1JGY - chains L and H of the 3 polymer chains in the assembly; structure by X-ray diffraction, 2.70 A resolution.

Chain L:
Protein: Photosynthetic Reaction Center L Subunit
Organism: Rhodobacter sphaeroides
UniProt: P02954 (RCEL_RHOSH); residues 1-281 here = UniProt positions 1-281
Sequence (281 residues; each row starts with the number of its first residue):
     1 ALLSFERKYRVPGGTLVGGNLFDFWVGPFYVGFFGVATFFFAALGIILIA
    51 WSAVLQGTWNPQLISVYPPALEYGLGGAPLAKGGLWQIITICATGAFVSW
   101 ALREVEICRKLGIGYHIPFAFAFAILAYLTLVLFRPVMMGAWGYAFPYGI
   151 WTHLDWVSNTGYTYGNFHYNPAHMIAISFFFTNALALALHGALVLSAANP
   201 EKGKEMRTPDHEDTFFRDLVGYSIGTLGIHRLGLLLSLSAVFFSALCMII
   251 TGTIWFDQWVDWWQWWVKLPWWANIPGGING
Bound ions: bacteriochlorophyll a Mg site 1 near His153 (its only coordinating residue here); bacteriochlorophyll a Mg site 2 near His173 (its only coordinating residue here); Fe ion: His190, His230 (shared with 3 residues of chain M)
Residues lining bound ligands:
  - bacteriochlorophyll a (BCL), molecule 1: Ile46, Ile49, Phe97, Tyr128, Leu131, Phe146, Ile150, His153, Leu154, Trp156, Val157
  - bacteriochlorophyll a (BCL), molecule 2: Phe97, Phe121, Ala124, Ile125, Ala127, Tyr128, Leu131, Trp156, Val157, Ser158, Thr160, Gly161, Tyr162, Asn166, Phe167, His168, His173, Ala176, Ile177, Phe180, Phe181, Val241, Ser244, Ala245, Cys247, Met248
  - bacteriochlorophyll a (BCL), molecule 3: Val157, Tyr162, His168, Phe181
  - bacteriochlorophyll a (BCL), molecule 4: His168, Met174, Ile177, Ser178, Phe181, Thr182
  - bacteriopheophytin a (BPH), molecule 1: Phe41, Ala42, Gly45, Ile46, Ile49, Ala93, Ala96, Phe97, Trp100, Glu104, Ile117, Ala120, Phe121, Phe123, Ala124, Tyr128, Phe146, Pro147, Tyr148, Gly149, Ile150, His153, Phe180, Leu238, Val241
  - bacteriopheophytin a (BPH), molecule 2: Phe181, Ala184, Leu185, Ala188, Leu189, Phe216, Leu219, Val220
  - ubiquinone-10 (U10): Val26, Phe29, Gly35, Thr38, Phe39, Trp100

Chain H:
Protein: Photosynthetic Reaction Center H Subunit
Organism: Rhodobacter sphaeroides
UniProt: P11846 (RCEH_RHOSH); residues 1-260 here = UniProt positions 1-260
Sequence (260 residues; each row starts with the number of its first residue):
     1 MVGVTAFGNFDLASLAIYSFWIFLAGLIYYLQTENMREGYPLENEDGTPA
    51 ANQGPFPLPKPKTFILPHGRGTLTVPGPESEDRPIALARTAVSEGFPHAP
   101 TGDPMKDGVGPASWVARRDLPELDGHGHNKIKPMKAAAGFHVSAGKNPIG
   151 LPVRGCDLEIAGKVVDIWVDIPEQMARFLEVELKDGSTRLLPMQMVKVQS
   201 NRVHVNALSSDLFAGIPTIKSPTEVTLLEEDKICGYVAGGLMYAAPKRKS
   251 VVAAMLAEYA
Unresolved in the structure: 1-10, 251-260

How chain L and chain H interact:
Residue-residue contacts - 63 pairs, chain L then chain H:
  Ala1(L) - Glu43(H)  hydrogen bond (backbone-backbone)
  Ala1(L) - Ala50(H)
  Leu2(L) - Leu42(H)
  Leu2(L) - Glu43(H)  hydrogen bond (backbone-backbone)
  Leu2(L) - Glu45(H)
  Leu3(L) - Gly39(H)
  Leu3(L) - Tyr40(H)  hydrophobic
  Leu3(L) - Leu42(H)  hydrophobic
  Ser4(L) - Gly39(H)  hydrogen bond (backbone-backbone)
  Ser4(L) - Glu43(H)
  Ser4(L) - Glu79(H)  hydrogen bond
  Ser4(L) - Glu81(H)
  Phe5(L) - Gly39(H)
  Phe5(L) - Glu81(H)
  Arg7(L) - Glu45(H)
  Arg7(L) - Leu87(H)
  Arg7(L) - Ala88(H)
  Arg7(L) - Arg89(H)
  Arg7(L) - His98(H)  hydrogen bond
  Lys8(L) - Glu81(H)  salt bridge
  Lys8(L) - Leu87(H)
  Lys8(L) - Val109(H)
  Lys8(L) - Gly110(H)  hydrogen bond (backbone-backbone)
  Lys8(L) - Ser113(H)  hydrogen bond (backbone-side chain)
  Lys8(L) - Trp114(H)
  Tyr9(L) - Gly110(H)
  Tyr9(L) - Ser113(H)
  Arg10(L) - Pro97(H)
  Arg10(L) - His98(H)  hydrogen bond (backbone-backbone)
  Val11(L) - His98(H)
  Val11(L) - Gly110(H)
  Val11(L) - Pro111(H)
  Val11(L) - Tyr243(H)
  Pro12(L) - Pro97(H)  hydrophobic
  Pro12(L) - His98(H)
  Pro12(L) - Ala99(H)
  Pro12(L) - Met242(H)
  Gly13(L) - Met242(H)
  Gly14(L) - Met242(H)
  Asp23(L) - Pro97(H)
  Phe24(L) - Gly95(H)
  Phe24(L) - Phe96(H)  hydrophobic
  Trp25(L) - Gly95(H)  hydrogen bond (backbone-backbone)
  Arg109(L) - Met242(H)
  Lys110(L) - Pro111(H)
  Gly112(L) - Ala238(H)
  Ala198(L) - Phe64(H)
  Asn199(L) - Lys62(H)  hydrogen bond
  Gly203(L) - Ile65(H)
  Lys204(L) - Ile65(H)
  Glu205(L) - Ile65(H)
  Glu205(L) - Pro67(H)
  Glu205(L) - His68(H)  hydrogen bond (side chain-backbone)
  Met206(L) - Phe64(H)  hydrophobic
  Met206(L) - Ile65(H)  hydrogen bond (backbone-backbone)
  Met206(L) - Pro67(H)
  Thr208(L) - Gly125(H)
  Pro209(L) - Glu173(H)
  Asp210(L) - Asp124(H)
  Asp210(L) - Gly125(H)  hydrogen bond (side chain-backbone)
  Asp210(L) - Pro172(H)
  Asp213(L) - Glu173(H)
  Thr226(L) - Glu173(H)  hydrogen bond
Also at the interface, not in a pair above, chain L (33 interface residues in all): Leu111, His211, Leu227
Also at the interface, not in a pair above, chain H (44 interface residues in all): Asn44, Leu66, Gly69, Arg83, Ile85, Pro100, Val115, Glu122, Lys130, Met175, Leu241

In short:
33 residues of chain L and 44 residues of chain H are in contact, with 14 hydrogen bonds and 1 salt bridge.
Polar pairs include Lys8(L)-Glu81(H), Ser4(L)-Glu79(H) and Arg7(L)-His98(H). Chain L binds 4 copies of
bacteriochlorophyll a, bacteriopheophytin a and ubiquinone-10.
Chain L is Photosynthetic Reaction Center L Subunit and chain H is Photosynthetic Reaction Center H Subunit,
both from Rhodobacter sphaeroides; the structure, Photosynthetic Reaction Center Mutant With Tyr M 76 Replaced
With Phe, was determined by X-ray diffraction (same publication as 1JGW, 1JGX, 1JGZ and 1JH0).
